PDB entry 7CKZ | electron microscopy, 3.10 A resolution | chains B and N of the 5 polymer chains in the assembly

== Chain B ==
Molecule: Guanine nucleotide-binding protein G(I)/G(S)/G(T) subunit beta-1
Source organism: Homo sapiens
UniProtKB: P62873 (GBB1_HUMAN); residue numbers follow UniProt; this construct covers 2-340
Amino-acid sequence (348 residues; numbered -7 to 340; the number before each row is that of its first residue; numbers below 1 keep their minus sign (Met-7 is residue -7)):
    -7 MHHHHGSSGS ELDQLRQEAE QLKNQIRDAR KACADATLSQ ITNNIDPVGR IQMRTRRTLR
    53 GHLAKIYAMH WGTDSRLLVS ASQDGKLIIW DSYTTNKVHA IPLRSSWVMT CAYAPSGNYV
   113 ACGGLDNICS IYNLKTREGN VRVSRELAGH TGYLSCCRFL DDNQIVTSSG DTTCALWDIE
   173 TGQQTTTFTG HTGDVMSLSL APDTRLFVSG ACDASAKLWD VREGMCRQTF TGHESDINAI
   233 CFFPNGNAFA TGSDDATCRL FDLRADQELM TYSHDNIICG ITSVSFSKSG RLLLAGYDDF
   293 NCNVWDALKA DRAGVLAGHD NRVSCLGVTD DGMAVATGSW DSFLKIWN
Disordered / not traced: -7 to 0
Construct notes: expression tag (-7 to 1)
UniProt features mapped onto this chain:
  - modified residue: Ser2 (N-acetylserine), His266 (Phosphohistidine)
  - natural variant: Leu30 (L30F: In MRD42; uncertain significance), Arg52 (R52G: In MRD42), Gly64 (G64V: In MRD42), Asp76 (D76E: In MRD42; D76G: In MRD42), Gly77 (G77S: In MRD42), Lys78 (K78R: In MRD42), Ile80 (I80N: In MRD42; I80T: In MRD42), His91 (H91R: In MRD42; uncertain significance), Ala92 (A92T: In MRD42), Pro94 (P94S: In MRD42), Leu95 (L95P: In MRD42), Arg96 (R96L: In MRD42), 5 further natural variant entries in UniProt

== Chain N ==
Molecule: Nanobody 35
Source organism: Lama glama
Notes: antibody fragment or engineered binder
Amino-acid sequence (156 residues; each row starts with the number of its first residue; numbers below 1 keep their minus sign (Met-21 is residue -21)):
   -21 MKYLLPTAAA GLLLLAAQPA MAQVQLQESG GGLVQPGGSL RLSCAASGFT FSNYKMNWVR
    39 QAPGKGLEWV SDISQSGASI SYTGSVKGRF TISRDNAKNT LYLQMNSLKP EDTAVYYCAR
    99 CPAPFTRDCF DVTSTTYAYR GQGTQVTVSS HHHHHH
Disordered / not traced: -21 to 0, 129-134
Disulfide bonds: Cys22-Cys96, Cys99-Cys107

== Chain B / chain N interface ==
Pairs across the interface (29; chain B residue first):
  Arg8(B) - Gln120(N)
  Glu12(B) - Gln5(N)  hydrogen bond
  Lys15(B) - Gln1(N)  hydrogen bond
  Arg19(B) - Gln1(N)  hydrogen bond
  Thr184(B) - Thr114(N)
  Cys204(B) - Ala116(N)
  Cys204(B) - Tyr117(N)  hydrogen bond (backbone-side chain)
  Asp205(B) - Ala116(N)
  Asp205(B) - Tyr117(N)
  Ala206(B) - Tyr117(N)
  Thr223(B) - Gln1(N)
  Glu226(B) - Val2(N)
  Glu226(B) - Gly26(N)
  Glu226(B) - Phe27(N)
  Glu226(B) - Thr28(N)
  Glu226(B) - Tyr32(N)  hydrogen bond
  Glu226(B) - Arg98(N)  hydrogen bond (backbone-side chain)
  Glu226(B) - Tyr117(N)
  Ser227(B) - Tyr32(N)
  Ser227(B) - Arg98(N)
  Ser227(B) - Pro100(N)  hydrogen bond (side chain-backbone)
  Ser227(B) - Ala101(N)
  Ser227(B) - Tyr117(N)  hydrogen bond (backbone-side chain)
  Asp228(B) - Pro100(N)
  Asp228(B) - Tyr117(N)  hydrogen bond (backbone-side chain)
  Asp246(B) - Pro102(N)
  Asp247(B) - Tyr32(N)
  Asp247(B) - Pro102(N)
  Ile270(B) - Phe103(N)
Other interface residues (no listed pair), chain B (16 interface residues in all): His225
Other interface residues (no listed pair), chain N (17 interface residues in all): Gln3

== Overview ==
16 residues of chain B face 17 of chain N across their interface, with 9 hydrogen bonds. Among the polar pairs
are Glu12(B)-Gln5(N), Lys15(B)-Gln1(N) and Arg19(B)-Gln1(N).
Here chain B is Guanine nucleotide-binding protein G(I)/G(S)/G(T) subunit beta-1 (Homo sapiens) and chain N is
Nanobody 35 (Lama glama). Entry 7CKZ (Cryo-EM structure of Dopamine and LY3154207 bound dopamine receptor
DRD1-Gs signaling complex) was determined by electron microscopy, deposited together with 7CKW, 7CKX, 7CKY and
7CRH.
